Entry 6FLP (electron microscopy, 4.10 A resolution (low resolution: residue-level contacts below are approximate; hydrogen-bond / salt-bridge calls are withheld)); this record covers chains D and E of the 8 polymer chains in the assembly.

Chain D:
Name: DNA-directed RNA polymerase subunit beta'
From: Escherichia coli (strain K12)
Notes: EC 2.7.7.6
Reference sequence: P0A8T7 (RPOC_ECOLI); residue numbers follow UniProt; this construct covers 1-1407
Sequence (1407 residues; row label = number of the first residue in the row):
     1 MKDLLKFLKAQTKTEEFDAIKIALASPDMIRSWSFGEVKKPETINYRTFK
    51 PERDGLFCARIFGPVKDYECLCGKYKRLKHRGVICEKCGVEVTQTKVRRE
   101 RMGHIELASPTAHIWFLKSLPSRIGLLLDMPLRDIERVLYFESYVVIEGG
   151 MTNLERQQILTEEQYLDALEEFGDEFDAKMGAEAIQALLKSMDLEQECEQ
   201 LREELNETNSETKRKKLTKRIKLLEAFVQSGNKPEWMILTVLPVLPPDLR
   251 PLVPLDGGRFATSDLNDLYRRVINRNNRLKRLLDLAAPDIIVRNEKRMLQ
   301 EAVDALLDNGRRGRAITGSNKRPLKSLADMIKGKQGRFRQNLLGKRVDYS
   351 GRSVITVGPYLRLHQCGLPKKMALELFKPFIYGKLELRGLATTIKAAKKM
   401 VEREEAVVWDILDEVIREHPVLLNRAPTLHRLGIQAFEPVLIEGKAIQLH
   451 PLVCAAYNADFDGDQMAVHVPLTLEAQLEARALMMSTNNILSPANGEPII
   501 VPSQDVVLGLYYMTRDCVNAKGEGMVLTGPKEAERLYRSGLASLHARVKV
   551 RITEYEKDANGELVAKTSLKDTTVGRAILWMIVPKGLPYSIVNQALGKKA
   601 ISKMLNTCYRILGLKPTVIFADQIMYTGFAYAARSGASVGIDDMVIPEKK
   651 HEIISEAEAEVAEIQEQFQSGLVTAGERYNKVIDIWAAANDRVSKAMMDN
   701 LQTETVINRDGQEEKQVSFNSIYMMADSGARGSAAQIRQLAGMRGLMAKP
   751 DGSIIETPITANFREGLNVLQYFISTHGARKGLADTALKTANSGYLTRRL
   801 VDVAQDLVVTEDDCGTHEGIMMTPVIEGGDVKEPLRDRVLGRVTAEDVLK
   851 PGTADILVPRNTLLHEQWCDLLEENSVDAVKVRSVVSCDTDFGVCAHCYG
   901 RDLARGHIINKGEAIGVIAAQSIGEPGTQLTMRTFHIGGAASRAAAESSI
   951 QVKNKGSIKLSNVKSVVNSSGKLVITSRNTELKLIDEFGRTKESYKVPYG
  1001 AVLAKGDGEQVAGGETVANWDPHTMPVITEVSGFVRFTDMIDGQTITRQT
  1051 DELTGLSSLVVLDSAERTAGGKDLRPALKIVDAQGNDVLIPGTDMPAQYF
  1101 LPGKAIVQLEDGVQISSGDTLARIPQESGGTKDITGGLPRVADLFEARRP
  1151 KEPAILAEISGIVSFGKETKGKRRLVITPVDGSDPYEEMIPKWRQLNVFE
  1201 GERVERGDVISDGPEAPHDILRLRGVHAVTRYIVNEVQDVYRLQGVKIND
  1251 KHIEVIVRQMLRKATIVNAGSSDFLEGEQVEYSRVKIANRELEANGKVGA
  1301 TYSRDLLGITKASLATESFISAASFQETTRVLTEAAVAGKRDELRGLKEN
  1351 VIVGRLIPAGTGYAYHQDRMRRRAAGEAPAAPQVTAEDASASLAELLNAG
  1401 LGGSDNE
Unresolved in the structure: 1-15, 932-947, 1127-1136, 1376-1407
Bound ions: Zn2+ site 1 near Cys72 (its only coordinating residue here); Mg2+: Asp462, Asp464; Zn2+ site 2: Cys814, Cys888, Cys895
Swiss-Prot annotation at these positions:
  - binding site (Zn(2+)): Cys70, Cys72, Cys85, Cys88, Cys814, Cys888, Cys895, Cys898
  - binding site (Mg(2+)): Asp460, Asp462, Asp464
  - modified residue: Lys983 (N6-acetyllysine)
  - mutagenesis: Gln504 (Q504P: Resistant to antibiotics salinamide A and B), Asn690 (N690D: Resistant to antibiotics salinamide A and B), Met697 (M697V: Resistant to antibiotics salinamide A and B), Ala735 (A735T: Resistant to antibiotics salinamide A and B), Arg738 (R738C/H/P/S: Resistant to antibiotics salinamide A and B), Ala748 (A748E: Resistant to antibiotics salinamide A and B), Pro758 (P758S/T: Resistant to antibiotics salinamide A and B), Phe763 (F763C: Resistant to antibiotics salinamide A and B), Ser775 (S775A: Resistant to antibiotics salinamide A and B), Ala779 (A779T/V: Resistant to antibiotics salinamide A and B), Arg780 (R780C: Resistant to antibiotics salinamide A and B), Gly782 (G782A/C: Resistant to antibiotics salinamide A and B), 1 further mutagenesis entry in UniProt

Chain E:
Name: DNA-directed RNA polymerase subunit omega
From: Escherichia coli (strain K12)
Notes: EC 2.7.7.6
Reference sequence: P0A800 (RPOZ_ECOLI); numbering as in UniProt (aligned over 1-91)
Sequence (91 residues; numbered 1 to 91; the number before each row is that of its first residue):
     1 MARVTVQDAVEKIGNRFDLVLVAARRARQMQVGGKDPLVPEENDKTTVIA
    51 LREIEEGLINNQILDVRERQEQQEQEAAELQAVTAIAEGRR
Unresolved in the structure: 1

How chain D and chain E interact:
Pairs across the interface (34):
  His364(D) with Val4(E)
  Glu414(D) with Lys45(E)
  Val415(D) with Lys45(E)
  Ile416(D) with Lys45(E)
  Arg417(D) with Glu42(E); Asn43(E); Asp44(E); Lys45(E)
  Glu418(D) with Lys45(E); Val48(E)
  Leu474(D) with Ala27(E); Gln31(E); Thr47(E)
  Glu475(D) with Ala24(E); Arg28(E)
  Gln477(D) with Thr47(E)
  Leu478(D) with Val20(E); Ala23(E); Ala24(E); Thr47(E)
  Glu479(D) with Val20(E)
  Arg481(D) with Arg3(E); Thr47(E); Leu51(E)
  Leu483(D) with Arg16(E)
  Thr487(D) with Val4(E)
  Asn488(D) with Val6(E)
  Leu614(D) with Thr5(E)
  Lys615(D) with Thr5(E)
  Arg905(D) with Arg16(E)
  Asn910(D) with Asn15(E)
  Gly912(D) with Phe17(E)
  Gly1360(D) with Phe17(E)
  Thr1361(D) with Phe17(E)
Interface residues without a listed pair, chain D (28 interface residues in all): His419, Glu438, Thr473, Ala482, Met485, Glu913
Interface residues without a listed pair, chain E (24 interface residues in all): Ala2, Gln7, Asp8, Thr46

Summary:
The interface between chain D and chain E involves 28 residues on one side and 24 on the other. The Mg2+ site
is built by Asp462(D) and Asp464(D). Curated annotation (UniProt) lists 8 Zn2+-binding residues, 3
Mg2+-binding residues and 13 mutagenesis sites on chain D.
Chain D is DNA-directed RNA polymerase subunit beta' and chain E is DNA-directed RNA polymerase subunit omega,
both from Escherichia coli (strain K12); the structure, CryoEM structure of E.coli RNA polymerase paused
elongation complex without RNA hairpin bound to NusA, was determined by electron microscopy, deposited
together with 6FLQ.
